PDB entry 4S0R | X-ray diffraction, 3.50 A resolution | chains C and E of the 28 polymer chains in the assembly

# Chain C (and E)
Protein: Glutamine synthetase
From: Bacillus subtilis
Notes: EC 6.3.1.2; chain E of this document is another copy of the same molecule, construct and numbering; everything in this record applies to it too
UniProtKB: P12425 (GLNA_BACSU); residues 1-444 here = UniProt positions 1-444
Sequence (447 residues; each row starts with the number of its first residue; numbers below 1 keep their minus sign (Gly-2 is residue -2)):
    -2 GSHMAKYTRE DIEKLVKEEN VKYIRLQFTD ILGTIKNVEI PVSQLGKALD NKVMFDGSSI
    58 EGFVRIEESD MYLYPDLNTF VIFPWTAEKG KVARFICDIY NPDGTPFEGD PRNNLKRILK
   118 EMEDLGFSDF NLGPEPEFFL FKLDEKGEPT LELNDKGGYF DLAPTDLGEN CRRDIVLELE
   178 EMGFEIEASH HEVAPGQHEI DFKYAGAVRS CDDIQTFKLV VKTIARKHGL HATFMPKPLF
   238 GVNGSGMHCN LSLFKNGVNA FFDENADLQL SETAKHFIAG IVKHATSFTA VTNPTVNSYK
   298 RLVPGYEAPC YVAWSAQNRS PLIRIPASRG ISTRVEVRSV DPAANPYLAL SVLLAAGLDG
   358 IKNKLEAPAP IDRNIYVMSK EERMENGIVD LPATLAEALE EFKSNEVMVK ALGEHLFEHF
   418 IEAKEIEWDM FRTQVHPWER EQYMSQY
Disordered / not traced: -2 to 1
Construct notes: expression tag (-2 to 0)
Bound ions: Mg2+ site 1: Glu65 (shared with 2 residues of chain I); Mg2+ site 2: Glu132 (shared with Glu65(E) of chain E); Mg2+ site 3: Glu134, Glu189, Glu196
Small-molecule neighbours: glutamine (GLN): Glu134, Tyr156, Glu189, Val190, Gln194, Gly241, Ser242, Gly243, His245, Arg298, Glu304, Ala305, Arg335
What the authors report for this chain:
  - catalytic residues: Glu304 (citing earlier work)

# Interface between chain C and chain E
Contacting residue pairs (57):
  Tyr156(C) - Lys33(E)  hydrogen bond (backbone-side chain)
  Tyr156(C) - Asp53(E)  hydrogen bond
  Tyr156(C) - Ser56(E)
  Tyr156(C) - Arg62(E)  hydrogen bond
  Phe157(C) - Lys33(E)
  Phe157(C) - Asn34(E)
  Phe157(C) - Phe52(E)  hydrophobic
  Phe157(C) - Asp53(E)
  Phe157(C) - Ser56(E)
  Asp158(C) - Thr31(E)
  Asp158(C) - Lys33(E)
  Asp158(C) - Asn34(E)  hydrogen bond (backbone-side chain)
  Leu159(C) - Gln24(E)
  Leu159(C) - Ile32(E)
  Leu159(C) - Asn34(E)
  Glu166(C) - Arg22(E)  salt bridge
  Glu166(C) - Glu36(E)
  Arg169(C) - Glu36(E)  salt bridge
  Arg170(C) - Tyr20(E)
  Arg170(C) - Arg22(E)
  Arg170(C) - Thr83(E)
  Asp171(C) - Lys86(E)  salt bridge
  Val173(C) - Tyr20(E)  hydrophobic
  Leu174(C) - Tyr20(E)  hydrophobic
  Leu174(C) - Lys86(E)
  Glu177(C) - Pro38(E)
  Glu177(C) - Ser40(E)  hydrogen bond
  Ile183(C) - Pro38(E)
  Ile183(C) - Gln41(E)
  Glu184(C) - Ile37(E)
  Glu184(C) - Gln41(E)  hydrogen bond
  Glu184(C) - Lys44(E)  salt bridge
  Ala185(C) - Glu36(E)
  Ala185(C) - Ile37(E)  hydrophobic
  Ser186(C) - Tyr20(E)  hydrogen bond
  Ser186(C) - Val35(E)
  Ser186(C) - Glu36(E)  hydrogen bond (backbone-backbone)
  His187(C) - Glu36(E)
  Val190(C) - Arg62(E)
  Lys200(C) - Gln41(E)
  His245(C) - Glu65(E)
  Glu304(C) - Arg62(E)  salt bridge
  Glu304(C) - Glu65(E)
  Gln314(C) - Glu64(E)  hydrogen bond
  Gln314(C) - Glu65(E)
  Gln314(C) - Ser66(E)
  Asn315(C) - Ile63(E)
  Asn315(C) - Glu64(E)
  Arg316(C) - Ile63(E)
  Arg316(C) - Glu64(E)
  Arg321(C) - Glu65(E)  salt bridge
  Arg321(C) - Asp67(E)  salt bridge
  Pro323(C) - Asp67(E)
  Ala324(C) - Pro99(E)  hydrophobic
  Ser325(C) - Met51(E)  hydrogen bond
  Ser325(C) - Tyr69(E)
  Glu333(C) - Glu65(E)
Other interface residues (no listed pair), chain C (29 interface residues in all): Asn167
Other interface residues (no listed pair), chain E (31 interface residues in all): Lys19, Phe25, Leu216

# Summary
29 residues of chain C and 31 residues of chain E are in contact; the contacts include 10 hydrogen bonds and 7
salt bridges. Among the polar pairs are Glu166(C)-Arg22(E), Arg169(C)-Glu36(E) and Asp171(C)-Lys86(E). Ligands
of chain C: glutamine. The Mg2+ site 3 is built by Glu134(C), Glu189(C) and Glu196(C). From the paper: the
catalytic residue Glu304(C).
Chain C and chain E are both Glutamine synthetase (Bacillus subtilis); the structure, Structure of GS-TnrA
complex, was determined by X-ray diffraction together with 4RX6, 4R22, 4R24, 4R25 and 4R4E from the same
study.
